9DMK - chains E and D of the 7 polymer chains in the assembly; structure by electron microscopy, 2.46 A resolution.

== Chain E ==
Name: Acetylcholine receptor subunit beta
From: Homo sapiens
UniProtKB: P11230 (ACHB_HUMAN); residues -22 to 478 here correspond to UniProt positions 1-501 (UniProt number = residue number + 23)
Sequence (503 residues; each row starts with the number of its first residue; numbers below 1 keep their minus sign (Met-22 is residue -22)):
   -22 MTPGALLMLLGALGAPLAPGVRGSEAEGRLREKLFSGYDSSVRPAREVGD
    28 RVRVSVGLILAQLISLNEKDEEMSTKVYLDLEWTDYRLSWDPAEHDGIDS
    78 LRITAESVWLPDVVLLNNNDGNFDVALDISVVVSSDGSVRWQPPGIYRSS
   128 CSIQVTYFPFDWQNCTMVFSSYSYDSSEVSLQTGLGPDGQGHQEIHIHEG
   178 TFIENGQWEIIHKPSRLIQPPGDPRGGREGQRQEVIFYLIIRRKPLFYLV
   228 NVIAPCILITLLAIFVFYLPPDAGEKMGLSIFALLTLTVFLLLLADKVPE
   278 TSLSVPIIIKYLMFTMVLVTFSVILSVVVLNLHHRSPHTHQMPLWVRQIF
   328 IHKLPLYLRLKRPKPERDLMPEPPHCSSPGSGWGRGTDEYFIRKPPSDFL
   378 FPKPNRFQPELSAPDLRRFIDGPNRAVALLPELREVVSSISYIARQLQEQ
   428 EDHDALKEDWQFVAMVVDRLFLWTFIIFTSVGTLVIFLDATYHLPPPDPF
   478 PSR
Not modelled in the structure: -22 to 0, 164-167, 200-205, 342-406
Cystine bridges: Cys128-Cys142
Covalent attachments: N-acetylglucosamine (NAG) linked to Asn141
Construct notes: expression tag (479-480)

== Chain D ==
Name: Acetylcholine receptor subunit delta
From: Homo sapiens
UniProtKB: Q07001 (ACHD_HUMAN); residues -20 to 496 here correspond to UniProt positions 1-517 (UniProt number = residue number + 21)
Sequence (517 residues; each row starts with the number of its first residue; numbers below 1 keep their minus sign (Met-20 is residue -20)):
   -20 MEGPVLTLGLLAALAVCGSWGLNEEERLIRHLFQEKGYNKELRPVAHKEE
    30 SVDVALALTLSNLISLKEVEETLTTNVWIEHGWTDNRLKWNAEEFGNISV
    80 LRLPPDMVWLPEIVLENNNDGSFQISYSCNVLVYHYGFVYWLPPAIFRSS
   130 CPISVTYFPFDWQNCSLKFSSLKYTAKEITLSLKQDAKENRTYPVEWIII
   180 DPEGFTENGEWEIVHRPARVNVDPRAPLDSPSRQDITFYLIIRRKPLFYI
   230 INILVPCVLISFMVNLVFYLPADSGEKTSVAISVLLAQSVFLLLISKRLP
   280 ATSMAIPLIGKFLLFGMVLVTMVVVICVIVLNIHFRTPSTHVLSEGVKKL
   330 FLETLPELLHMSRPAEDGPSPGALVRRSSSLGYISKAEEYFLLKSRSDLM
   380 FEKQSERHGLARRLTTARRPPASSEQAQQELFNELKPAVDGANFIVNHMR
   430 DQNNYNEEKDSWNRVARTVDRLCLFVVTPVMVVGTAWIFLQGVYNQPPPQ
   480 PFPGDPYSYNVQDKRFI
Not modelled in the structure: -20 to 0, 345-407
Cystine bridges: Cys130-Cys144
Covalent attachments: N-acetylglucosamine (NAG) linked to Asn143

== Interface between chain E and chain D ==
Residue-residue contacts (92):
  Ser1(E) - Leu21(D)
  Ser1(E) - Arg22(D)
  Ser1(E) - Val24(D)
  Ser1(E) - Ala25(D)
  Ser1(E) - Lys27(D)
  Glu4(E) - Leu21(D)
  Glu4(E) - Lys27(D)
  Gly5(E) - Leu21(D)
  Arg8(E) - Leu21(D)
  Gln39(E) - Ser129(D)
  Lys53(E) - Glu95(D)  hydrogen bond (side chain-backbone)
  Lys53(E) - Asn97(D)  hydrogen bond
  Lys53(E) - Phe102(D)
  Tyr55(E) - Glu95(D)  hydrogen bond
  Tyr55(E) - Leu151(D)
  Ile75(E) - Lys27(D)
  Ser77(E) - Lys27(D)  hydrogen bond (backbone-side chain)
  Leu78(E) - Lys27(D)
  Arg79(E) - Lys152(D)  hydrogen bond (side chain-backbone)
  Arg79(E) - Thr154(D)
  Arg79(E) - Glu157(D)  salt bridge
  Thr81(E) - Glu20(D)
  Leu104(E) - Phe102(D)  hydrophobic
  Leu104(E) - Gln103(D)
  Ile106(E) - Leu151(D)
  Ile106(E) - Lys152(D)
  Ser107(E) - Lys152(D)
  Pro121(E) - Phe102(D)  hydrophobic
  Pro121(E) - Leu151(D)  hydrophobic
  Ile123(E) - Gly100(D)
  Ile180(E) - Ser129(D)
  Gly183(E) - Thr281(D)
  Gly183(E) - Ser282(D)  hydrogen bond (backbone-backbone)
  Gln184(E) - Ala280(D)
  Lys221(E) - Ser282(D)
  Leu223(E) - Ser282(D)
  Phe224(E) - Ser275(D)
  Phe224(E) - Ala280(D)  hydrophobic
  Val227(E) - Ile285(D)  hydrophobic
  Asn228(E) - Leu271(D)
  Ala231(E) - Leu293(D)  hydrophobic
  Leu235(E) - Thr300(D)
  Leu239(E) - Ile261(D)  hydrophobic
  Leu239(E) - Leu264(D)  hydrophobic
  Leu239(E) - Thr300(D)
  Leu239(E) - Val303(D)  hydrophobic
  Phe242(E) - Val304(D)  hydrophobic
  Phe242(E) - Val307(D)
  Tyr245(E) - Asn311(D)  hydrogen bond (backbone-side chain)
  Tyr245(E) - Arg315(D)
  Leu246(E) - Val307(D)  hydrophobic
  Leu246(E) - Leu310(D)  hydrophobic
  Pro247(E) - Leu310(D)
  Pro247(E) - Asn311(D)
  Pro247(E) - Phe314(D)  hydrophobic
  Asp249(E) - Phe314(D)
  Ala250(E) - Phe314(D)  hydrophobic
  Glu252(E) - Gly254(D)
  Glu252(E) - Glu255(D)
  Glu252(E) - Lys256(D)  hydrogen bond (side chain-backbone)
  Glu252(E) - Thr257(D)  hydrogen bond
  Glu252(E) - Leu310(D)
  Leu256(E) - Ile261(D)  hydrophobic
  Leu256(E) - Val303(D)  hydrophobic
  Phe259(E) - Ile261(D)  hydrophobic
  Phe259(E) - Ser262(D)
  Phe259(E) - Leu265(D)  hydrophobic
  Leu262(E) - Leu265(D)  hydrophobic
  Thr263(E) - Leu265(D)
  Thr263(E) - Ser268(D)
  Val266(E) - Leu265(D)  hydrophobic
  Val266(E) - Ser268(D)
  Phe267(E) - Ser268(D)
  Phe267(E) - Leu271(D)  hydrophobic
  Leu269(E) - Leu272(D)  hydrophobic
  Leu270(E) - Leu272(D)  hydrophobic
  Leu270(E) - Ser275(D)
  Leu270(E) - Lys276(D)  hydrogen bond (backbone-side chain)
  Asp273(E) - Lys276(D)
  Pro340(E) - Pro317(D)
  Ile417(E) - Ala417(D)
  Ile417(E) - Gly420(D)
  Ile417(E) - Ala421(D)
  Ala421(E) - Gly420(D)
  Ala421(E) - Phe423(D)
  Leu424(E) - Phe423(D)  hydrophobic
  Leu424(E) - Ile424(D)  hydrophobic
  Leu424(E) - His427(D)
  Gln425(E) - Phe423(D)
  Glu428(E) - Phe423(D)
  Glu428(E) - His427(D)  salt bridge
  Met442(E) - Thr319(D)
Also at the interface, not in a pair above, chain E (63 interface residues in all): Ile41, Ala103, His175, Pro232, Ile236, Ala260, Lys274, Lys338, Arg339, Val414, Ile420, Glu435
Also at the interface, not in a pair above, chain D (68 interface residues in all): His26, Val93, Leu94, Asn96, Asn98, Asp99, Tyr153, Asp202, Pro279, Met283, Ala284, Met296, Val297, Ile308, Ser318, Val321, Glu413, Tyr434

== Overview ==
63 residues of chain E and 68 residues of chain D are in contact; the contacts include 10 hydrogen bonds and 2
salt bridges. Polar contacts include Arg79(E)-Glu157(D), Glu428(E)-His427(D) and Lys53(E)-Glu95(D). Covalently
linked N-acetylglucosamine: at Asn141(E). Covalently linked N-acetylglucosamine: at Asn143(D).
Here chain E is Acetylcholine receptor subunit beta and chain D is Acetylcholine receptor subunit delta, both
from Homo sapiens. Entry 9DMK (Human muscle nAChR with one fab1b-bound) was determined by electron microscopy
together with 9DMG, 9DMH, 9DMJ, 9DML, 9DMQ, 9DMS and 9DMT from the same study.
